7SK3 - chains A and D of the 6 polymer chains in the assembly; structure by electron microscopy, 3.80 A resolution.

== Chain A ==
Molecule: Atypical chemokine receptor 3
From: Homo sapiens
UniProt: P25106 (ACKR3_HUMAN); numbering as in UniProt (aligned over 2-362)
Amino-acid sequence (393 residues; row label = number of the first residue in the row; numbers below 1 keep their minus sign (Gly-1 is residue -1)):
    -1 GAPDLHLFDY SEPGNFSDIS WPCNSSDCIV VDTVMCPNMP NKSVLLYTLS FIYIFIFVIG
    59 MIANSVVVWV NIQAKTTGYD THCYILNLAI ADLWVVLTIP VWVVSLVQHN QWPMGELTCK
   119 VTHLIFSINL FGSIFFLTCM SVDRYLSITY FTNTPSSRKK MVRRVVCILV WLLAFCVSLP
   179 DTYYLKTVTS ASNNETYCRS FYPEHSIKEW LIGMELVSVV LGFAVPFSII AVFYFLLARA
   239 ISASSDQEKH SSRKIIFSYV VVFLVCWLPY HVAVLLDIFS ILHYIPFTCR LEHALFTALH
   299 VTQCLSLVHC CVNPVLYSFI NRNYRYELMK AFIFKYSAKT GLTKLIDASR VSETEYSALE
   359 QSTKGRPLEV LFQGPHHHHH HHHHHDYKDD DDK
Unresolved in the structure: -1 to 25, 330-391
Construct notes: cloning artifact (-1 to 1); expression tag (363-391)
Swiss-Prot annotation at these positions:
  - region: Tyr324 to Lys362 (C-terminal cytoplasmic tail)
  - modified residue (Phosphoserine): Ser347, Ser350, Ser355
  - glycosylation (N-linked (GlcNAc...) asparagine): Asn13, Asn22, Asn39
  - natural variant: Val258 (V258M: In OCABSN)
  - mutagenesis: Ser145 (S145A: Does not result in CXCL12-inducible chemotaxis, calcium mobilization or ERK activation, and has no effect on CXCR7-mediated CXCL12 degradation; when associated with V-147), Thr147 (T147V: Does not result in CXCL12-inducible chemotaxis, calcium mobilization or ERK activation, and has no effect on CXCR7-mediated CXCL12 degradation; when associated with A-145)
Disulfides: Cys117-Cys196
From the paper describing this entry:
  - binding site for cholesterol: Trp169
  - contacts within the chain: Tyr232-Tyr257 (pi stacking), Tyr257-Tyr315 (pi stacking)
  - mutagenesis - W100A, F124A, D179A, R197A, E213A, D275A: decreased signaling with Stromal cell-derived factor 1 (citing earlier work)
  - mutagenesis - Y268A, Q301A: decreased signaling with Stromal cell-derived factor 1
  - mutagenesis - Y315A: decreased signaling (citing earlier work)
  - mutagenesis - Y268A, Q301A: increased signaling (constitutive activity)
  - mutagenesis - Y257L: decreased signaling in response to constitutive
  - specificity-determining residues: Ser216, Leu305 (proposed by the authors, not directly observed)

== Chain D ==
Molecule: CID25 Fab heavy chain
From: Homo sapiens
Notes: antibody fragment or engineered binder
Amino-acid sequence (236 residues; numbered 1 to 236; the number before each row is that of its first residue):
     1 EISEVQLVES GGGLVQPGGS LRLSCAASGF NFSYSSIHWV RQAPGKGLEW VAYIYSSYGY
    61 TSYADSVKGR FTISADTSKN TAYLQMNSLR AEDTAVYYCA RVYPWWYYKY YHGALDYWGQ
   121 GTLVTVSSAS TKGPSVFPLA PSSKSTSGGT AALGCLVKDY FPEPVTVSWN SGALTSGVHT
   181 FPAVLQSSGL YSLSSVVTVP SSSLGTQTYI CNVNHKPSNT KVDKKVEPKS CDKTHT
Unresolved in the structure: 1-4, 128-236
Disulfides: Cys25-Cys99

== How chain A and chain D interact ==
Residue-residue contacts (18; chain A residue first):
  Thr31(A) with Tyr34(D)
  Val32(A) with Tyr34(D)
  Met33(A) with Tyr34(D)
  Cys34(A) with Tyr58(D), hydrogen bond (backbone-side chain)
  Asn36(A) with Tyr58(D)
  Ala189(A) with Tyr53(D), hydrogen bond (backbone-side chain)
  Ser190(A) with Tyr53(D), hydrogen bond (backbone-side chain); Tyr60(D); Tyr111(D)
  Asn191(A) with Tyr60(D)
  Asn192(A) with Ser62(D)
  Glu193(A) with Tyr60(D)
  Ser198(A) with Tyr108(D)
  Phe199(A) with Tyr108(D), hydrophobic
  Tyr200(A) with Tyr108(D)
  Glu202(A) with Tyr108(D); Lys109(D)
  Ile205(A) with Tyr108(D), hydrophobic
Other interface residues (no listed pair), chain D (11 interface residues in all): Ser33, Ser57, Pro104

== Summary ==
Chain A and chain D form an interface of 15 and 11 residues respectively; the contacts include 3 hydrogen
bonds. Polar pairs include Cys34(A)-Tyr58(D), Ala189(A)-Tyr53(D) and Ser190(A)-Tyr53(D). The paper reports a
binding site for cholesterol at Trp169(A); W100A, F124A and D179A of chain A, among others, reduce signaling
with Stromal cell-derived factor 1; 10 substitutions were tested in all.
Chain A is Atypical chemokine receptor 3 and chain D is CID25 Fab heavy chain, both from Homo sapiens; the
structure, Cryo-EM structure of ACKR3 in complex with CXCL12, an intracellular Fab, and an extracellular Fab,
was determined by electron microscopy (same publication as 7SK4, 7SK5, 7SK6, 7SK7, 7SK8 and 7SK9).
